PDB entry 8ZG8 | X-ray diffraction, 1.74 A resolution | chain A

[Chain A]
Name: E3 ubiquitin-protein ligase PRT1
Organism: Arabidopsis thaliana
Notes: EC 2.3.2.27; fragment: ZZ-domain
Reference sequence: Q8LBL5 (PRT1_ARATH); residue numbers follow UniProt; this construct covers 303-366
Amino-acid sequence (64 residues; row label = number of the first residue in the row):
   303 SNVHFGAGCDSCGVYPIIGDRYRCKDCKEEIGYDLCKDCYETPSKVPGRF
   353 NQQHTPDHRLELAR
Not modelled in the structure: 330-331, 345, 348, 353
Bound ions: Zn2+ site 1: C311, C314, C338, C341; Zn2+ site 2: C326, C329, H356, H360
Curated features (UniProtKB/Swiss-Prot):
  - zinc finger: H306 (ZZ-type)
  - binding site (Zn(2+)): C311, C314, C326, C329, C338, C341, H356, H360
What the authors report for this chain:
  - conformationally variable residues (order/disorder transition): F352
  - mutagenesis - I333A: decreased catalytic activity
  - mutagenesis - F352A: abolished catalytic activity

[In short]
C311, C314, C338 and C341 form the Zn2+ site 1. C326, C329, H356 and H360 coordinate Zn2+ site 2. Curated
annotation (UniProt) lists 8 Zn2+-binding residues. The paper reports that I333A reduces catalytic activity;
conformational variability at F352.
Chain A is E3 ubiquitin-protein ligase PRT1 (Arabidopsis thaliana); the structure, ZZ-domain of the
Arabidopsis thaliana E3 ubiquitin-protein ligase PRT1, was determined by X-ray diffraction (same publication
as 8ZG9, 8ZGA and 8ZGB).
